4PVZ - chains A and C; structure by X-ray diffraction, 2.50 A resolution.

Chain A:
Protein: Importin subunit alpha
From: Saccharomyces cerevisiae S288c
UniProtKB: Q02821 (IMA1_YEAST); residue numbers follow UniProt; this construct covers 88-509
Amino-acid sequence (422 residues; numbered 88 to 509; the number before each row is that of its first residue):
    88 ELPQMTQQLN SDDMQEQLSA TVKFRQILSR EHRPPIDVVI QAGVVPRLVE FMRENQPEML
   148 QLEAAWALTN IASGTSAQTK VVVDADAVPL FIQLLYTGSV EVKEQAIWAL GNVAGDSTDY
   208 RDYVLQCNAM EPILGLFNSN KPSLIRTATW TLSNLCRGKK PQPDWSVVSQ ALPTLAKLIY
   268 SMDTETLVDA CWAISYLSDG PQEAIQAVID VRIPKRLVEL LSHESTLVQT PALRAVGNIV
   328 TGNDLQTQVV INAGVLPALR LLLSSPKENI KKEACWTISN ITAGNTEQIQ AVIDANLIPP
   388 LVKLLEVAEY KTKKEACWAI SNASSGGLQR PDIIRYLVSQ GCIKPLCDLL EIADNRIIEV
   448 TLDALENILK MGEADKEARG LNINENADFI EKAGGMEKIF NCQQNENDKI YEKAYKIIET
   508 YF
UniProt features mapped onto this chain:
  - mutagenesis: S116 (S116F: In SRP1-31; temperature-sensitive mutant; reduced growth rate and chromosome loss), E145 (E145K: In SRP1-49; temperature-sensitive mutant; alteration in nucleolar and microtubule morphology), P219 (P219Q: In SRP1-1; temperature-sensitive mutant), D286 (D286N: In SRP1-3; temperature-sensitive mutant), E360 (E360K: In SRP1-2; temperature-sensitive mutant), G459 (G459V: In SRP1-54; temperature-sensitive mutant; reduced growth rate)

Chain C:
Protein: Inner nuclear membrane protein HEH2
From: Saccharomyces cerevisiae S288c
UniProtKB: Q03281 (HEH2_YEAST); numbering as in UniProt (aligned over 100-137)
Amino-acid sequence (43 residues; row label = number of the first residue in the row):
    95 GPLGSTNKRK REQISTDNEA KMQIQEEKSP KKKRKKRSSK ANK
Unresolved in the structure: 95-96, 132-137
Sequence notes: expression tag (95-99)
UniProt features mapped onto this chain:
  - motif: P124 to K137 (Nuclear localization signal)
  - modified residue: S123 (Phosphoserine)
  - mutagenesis: P124 to K137 (No interaction with SRP1; when associated with missing 309-I--E-663. Mislocalized to the endoplasmic reticulum), K126 (K126T: Mislocalized to the endoplasmic reticulum)
From the paper describing this entry:
  - mutagenesis - R103A: abolished localization
  - mutagenesis - R103A: abolished binding to Kap60
  - mutagenesis - R103A: decreased growth in response to nup84Delta

Chain A / chain C interface:
Contacting residue pairs - 79 pairs, chain A then chain C:
  L115(A) with R128(C), hydrogen bond (backbone-side chain)
  S116(A) with R128(C); K129(C), hydrogen bond (side chain-backbone); K130(C); R131(C)
  R117(A) with R128(C), hydrogen bond (backbone-side chain)
  E118(A) with R128(C)
  P121(A) with R128(C)
  W153(A) with K129(C), hydrogen bond (side chain-backbone); K130(C)
  N157(A) with R128(C); K129(C), hydrogen bond (side chain-backbone)
  A159(A) with K126(C)
  S160(A) with K126(C); K127(C); R128(C)
  G161(A) with K126(C), hydrogen bond (backbone-side chain)
  T162(A) with K126(C)
  T166(A) with K126(C), hydrogen bond
  Q192(A) with K129(C)
  W195(A) with K127(C), hydrogen bond (side chain-backbone); R128(C); K129(C)
  G198(A) with K125(C)
  N199(A) with K126(C); K127(C), hydrogen bond (side chain-backbone)
  G202(A) with K125(C)
  D203(A) with K126(C), salt bridge
  W237(A) with P124(C), hydrogen bond (side chain-backbone); K125(C); K126(C); K127(C)
  N241(A) with K125(C), hydrogen bond (side chain-backbone)
  R244(A) with K122(C); S123(C), hydrogen bond (side chain-backbone); K125(C)
  K246(A) with E106(C), salt bridge
  D276(A) with S123(C), hydrogen bond
  W279(A) with E121(C); K122(C)
  Y283(A) with K122(C)
  D286(A) with R105(C)
  G287(A) with K104(C), hydrogen bond (backbone-side chain)
  I292(A) with K104(C)
  T317(A) with Q119(C)
  R321(A) with R105(C), hydrogen bond (backbone-side chain); Q119(C)
  N325(A) with R105(C), hydrogen bond
  V327(A) with K102(C), hydrogen bond (backbone-side chain)
  T328(A) with K102(C); R103(C), hydrogen bond (side chain-backbone); K104(C)
  G329(A) with K102(C), hydrogen bond (backbone-side chain)
  T334(A) with K102(C), hydrogen bond
  K354(A) with Q119(C), hydrogen bond
  N356(A) with I118(C); Q119(C), hydrogen bond
  K359(A) with T110(C); K115(C)
  E360(A) with R105(C), salt bridge
  W363(A) with R103(C), hydrogen bond (side chain-backbone); K104(C); R105(C); I108(C); S109(C)
  S366(A) with R103(C), hydrogen bond
  N367(A) with N101(C); K102(C), hydrogen bond (backbone-side chain); R103(C), hydrogen bond (side chain-backbone)
  A370(A) with N101(C); K102(C)
  K398(A) with T110(C); N112(C)
  K401(A) with T110(C), hydrogen bond
  E402(A) with R103(C), salt bridge; S109(C); T110(C), hydrogen bond (side chain-backbone)
  W405(A) with R103(C)
  N409(A) with N101(C), hydrogen bond
Also at the interface, not in a pair above, chain A (54 interface residues in all): H119, S163, P288, D331, G371, S412
Also at the interface, not in a pair above, chain C (26 interface residues in all): D111, E120
From the paper, about this interface:
  - interface residues, chain C: T100(C), K102(C), R103(C), P124(C), K125(C), K126(C)

Overview:
The interface between chain A and chain C involves 54 residues on one side and 26 on the other, with 29
hydrogen bonds and 4 salt bridges. Among the polar pairs are D203(A)-K126(C), K246(A)-E106(C) and
E360(A)-R105(C). From the paper: R103A of chain C abolishes localization; interface residues T100(C), K102(C)
and R103(C) among others.
Here chain A is Importin subunit alpha and chain C is Inner nuclear membrane protein HEH2, both from
Saccharomyces cerevisiae S288c. Entry 4PVZ (Structure of yeast importin a bound to the membrane protein
Nuclear Localization Signal sequence of INM ...) was determined by X-ray diffraction (same publication as
4XZR).
